7WB3 - chains B and C of the 4 polymer chains in the assembly; structure by X-ray diffraction, 2.40 A resolution.

[Chain B]
Name: Redox-sensing transcriptional repressor Rex
Source organism: Thermotoga maritima MSB8
Reference sequence: Q9WY16 (REX1_THEMA); residue numbers follow UniProt; this construct covers 1-208
Sequence (208 residues; numbered 1 to 208; the number before each row is that of its first residue):
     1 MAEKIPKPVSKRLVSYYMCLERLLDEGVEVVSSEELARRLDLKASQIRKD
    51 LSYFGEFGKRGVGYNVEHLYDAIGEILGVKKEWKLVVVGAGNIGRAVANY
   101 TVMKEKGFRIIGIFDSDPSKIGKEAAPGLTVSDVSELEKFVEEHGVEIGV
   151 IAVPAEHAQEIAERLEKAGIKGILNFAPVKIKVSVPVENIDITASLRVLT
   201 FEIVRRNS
Unresolved in the structure: 1-4, 208
Small-molecule neighbours:
  - NAD (nicotinamide-adenine-dinucleotide), molecule 1: Val88, Gly89, Ala90, Gly91, Asn92, Ile93, Gly94, Asp115, Ser116, Asp117, Lys120, Val134, Ala152, Val153, Pro154, Ala155, His157, Ile161, Phe176, Ala177, Pro178, Ile192, Thr193
  - NAD, molecule 2: Ala96, Val97, Tyr100
What the authors report for this chain:
  - binding site for the 22-nt DNA strand (chain C): Arg12, Ser33, Glu34, Lys43, Gln46, Arg48, Lys49, Ser52, Gly58, Tyr64
  - specificity-determining residues: Arg48, Lys49
  - binding site for the 22-nt DNA strand: Lys49
  - binding site for NAD: Val88, Gly89 to Gly94, Ala96, Tyr100, Asp115, Lys120, Val134, Val153, Pro154, Ile161
  - conformationally variable residues (loop rearrangement): Tyr100

[Chain C]
Molecule: 22-nt DNA strand
Sequence (22 nucleotides; numbered 1 to 22; the number before each row is that of its first residue):
     1 ATTTGAGAAATTTATCACAAAA

[How chain B and chain C interact]
Residue-residue contacts - 16 pairs, chain B then chain C:
  Pro6(B) - DT13(C)  phosphate contact
  Lys7(B) - DT13(C)  hydrogen bond to the phosphate
  Pro8(B) - DT13(C)  phosphate contact
  Pro8(B) - DA14(C)  phosphate contact
  Arg12(B) - DA14(C)  salt bridge to the phosphate
  Lys43(B) - DT15(C)  salt bridge to the phosphate
  Lys43(B) - DC16(C)  phosphate contact
  Ser45(B) - DC16(C)  base contact
  Gln46(B) - DA14(C)  phosphate contact
  Gln46(B) - DT15(C)  phosphate contact
  Arg48(B) - DA17(C)  base contact
  Lys49(B) - DT15(C)  base contact
  Lys59(B) - DA22(C)  sugar contact
  Arg60(B) - DA20(C)  base contact
  Arg60(B) - DA21(C)  base contact
  Arg60(B) - DA22(C)  sugar contact
Also at the interface, not in a pair above, chain B (13 interface residues in all): Gly61, Val62

[In short]
13 residues of chain B face 8 of chain C across their interface, with 1 hydrogen bond and 2 salt bridges.
Among the polar pairs are Lys7(B)-DT13(C), Arg12(B)-DA14(C) and Lys43(B)-DT15(C). From the paper: a binding
site for the 22-nt DNA strand (chain C) at Arg12(B), Ser33(B) and Glu34(B) among others; a binding site for
NAD at Val88(B), Gly89(B) and Ala96(B) among others.
Here chain B is Redox-sensing transcriptional repressor Rex (Thermotoga maritima MSB8) and chain C is a 22-nt
DNA strand. Entry 7WB3 (Crystal structure of T. maritima Rex in ternary complex) was determined by X-ray
diffraction.
